2CV5 - chains I and C of the 10 polymer chains in the assembly; structure by X-ray diffraction, 2.50 A resolution.

== Chain I ==
Molecule: 146-nt DNA strand
Sequence (146 nucleotides; each row starts with the number of its first residue):
     1 ATCAATATCCACCTGCAGATTCTACCAAAAGTGTATTTGGAAACTGCTCC
    51 ATCAAAAGGCATGTTCAGCTGAATTCAGCTGAACATGCCTTTTGATGGAG
   101 CAGTTTCCAAATACACTTTTGGTAGAATCTGCAGGTGGATATTGAT
Ion coordination: Mn2+ site 1 near DG68 (its only coordinating residue here); Mn2+ site 2 near DG121 (its only coordinating residue here)

== Chain C ==
Name: Histone H2A.a
Organism: Homo sapiens
UniProtKB: P28001 (H2AA_HUMAN); numbering as in UniProt (aligned over 0-129)
Chain sequence (130 residues; numbered 0 to 129; the number before each row is that of its first residue; numbering starts at 0):
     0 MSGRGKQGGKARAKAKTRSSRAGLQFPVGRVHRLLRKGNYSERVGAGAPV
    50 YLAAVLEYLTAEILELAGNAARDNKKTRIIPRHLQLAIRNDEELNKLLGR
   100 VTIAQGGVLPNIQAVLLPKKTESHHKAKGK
Unresolved in the structure: 0-10, 119-129

== Interface between chain I and chain C ==
Pairs across the interface (20):
  DA11(I) / Lys-74(C)  salt bridge to the phosphate
  DA19(I) / Arg-77(C)  sugar contact
  DA29(I) / Gly-28(C)  sugar contact
  DA29(I) / Arg-29(C)  phosphate contact
  DA29(I) / Arg-32(C)  salt bridge to the phosphate
  DA30(I) / Arg-11(C)  base contact
  DA30(I) / Ala-14(C)  phosphate contact
  DA30(I) / Lys-15(C)  sugar contact
  DA30(I) / Thr-16(C)  phosphate contact
  DA30(I) / Arg-17(C)  salt bridge to the phosphate
  DA30(I) / Gly-28(C)  phosphate contact
  DG31(I) / Arg-11(C)  hydrogen bond to the sugar
  DG31(I) / Ala-12(C)  sugar contact
  DG31(I) / Lys-13(C)  phosphate contact
  DG31(I) / Ala-14(C)  phosphate contact
  DG31(I) / Lys-15(C)  hydrogen bond to the phosphate
  DG31(I) / Arg-20(C)  salt bridge to the phosphate
  DT32(I) / Arg-11(C)  phosphate contact
  DT32(I) / Ala-12(C)  hydrogen bond to the phosphate
  DT37(I) / Arg-42(C)  hydrogen bond to the sugar
Interface residues without a listed pair, chain I (8 interface residues in all): DA28

== Overview ==
8 residues of chain I and 14 residues of chain C are in contact; the contacts include 4 hydrogen bonds and 4
salt bridges. Polar pairs include DG31(I)/Arg-11(C), DT37(I)/Arg-42(C) and DG31(I)/Lys-15(C).
Here chain I is a 146-nt DNA strand and chain C is Histone H2A.a (Homo sapiens). Entry 2CV5 (Crystal structure
of human nucleosome core particle) was determined by X-ray diffraction.
